Entry 8KI7 (electron microscopy, 3.70 A resolution); this record covers chains A and E of the 4 polymer chains in the assembly.

[Chain A]
Protein: RNA-directed RNA polymerase L
From: Tomato spotted wilt virus (strain Bulgarian L3)
Notes: EC 2.7.7.48; fragment: endoH domain
UniProtKB: A0A7G8JUQ9 (A0A7G8JUQ9_TSWV); residue numbers follow UniProt; this construct covers 1-2090
Amino-acid sequence (2090 residues; each row starts with the number of its first residue):
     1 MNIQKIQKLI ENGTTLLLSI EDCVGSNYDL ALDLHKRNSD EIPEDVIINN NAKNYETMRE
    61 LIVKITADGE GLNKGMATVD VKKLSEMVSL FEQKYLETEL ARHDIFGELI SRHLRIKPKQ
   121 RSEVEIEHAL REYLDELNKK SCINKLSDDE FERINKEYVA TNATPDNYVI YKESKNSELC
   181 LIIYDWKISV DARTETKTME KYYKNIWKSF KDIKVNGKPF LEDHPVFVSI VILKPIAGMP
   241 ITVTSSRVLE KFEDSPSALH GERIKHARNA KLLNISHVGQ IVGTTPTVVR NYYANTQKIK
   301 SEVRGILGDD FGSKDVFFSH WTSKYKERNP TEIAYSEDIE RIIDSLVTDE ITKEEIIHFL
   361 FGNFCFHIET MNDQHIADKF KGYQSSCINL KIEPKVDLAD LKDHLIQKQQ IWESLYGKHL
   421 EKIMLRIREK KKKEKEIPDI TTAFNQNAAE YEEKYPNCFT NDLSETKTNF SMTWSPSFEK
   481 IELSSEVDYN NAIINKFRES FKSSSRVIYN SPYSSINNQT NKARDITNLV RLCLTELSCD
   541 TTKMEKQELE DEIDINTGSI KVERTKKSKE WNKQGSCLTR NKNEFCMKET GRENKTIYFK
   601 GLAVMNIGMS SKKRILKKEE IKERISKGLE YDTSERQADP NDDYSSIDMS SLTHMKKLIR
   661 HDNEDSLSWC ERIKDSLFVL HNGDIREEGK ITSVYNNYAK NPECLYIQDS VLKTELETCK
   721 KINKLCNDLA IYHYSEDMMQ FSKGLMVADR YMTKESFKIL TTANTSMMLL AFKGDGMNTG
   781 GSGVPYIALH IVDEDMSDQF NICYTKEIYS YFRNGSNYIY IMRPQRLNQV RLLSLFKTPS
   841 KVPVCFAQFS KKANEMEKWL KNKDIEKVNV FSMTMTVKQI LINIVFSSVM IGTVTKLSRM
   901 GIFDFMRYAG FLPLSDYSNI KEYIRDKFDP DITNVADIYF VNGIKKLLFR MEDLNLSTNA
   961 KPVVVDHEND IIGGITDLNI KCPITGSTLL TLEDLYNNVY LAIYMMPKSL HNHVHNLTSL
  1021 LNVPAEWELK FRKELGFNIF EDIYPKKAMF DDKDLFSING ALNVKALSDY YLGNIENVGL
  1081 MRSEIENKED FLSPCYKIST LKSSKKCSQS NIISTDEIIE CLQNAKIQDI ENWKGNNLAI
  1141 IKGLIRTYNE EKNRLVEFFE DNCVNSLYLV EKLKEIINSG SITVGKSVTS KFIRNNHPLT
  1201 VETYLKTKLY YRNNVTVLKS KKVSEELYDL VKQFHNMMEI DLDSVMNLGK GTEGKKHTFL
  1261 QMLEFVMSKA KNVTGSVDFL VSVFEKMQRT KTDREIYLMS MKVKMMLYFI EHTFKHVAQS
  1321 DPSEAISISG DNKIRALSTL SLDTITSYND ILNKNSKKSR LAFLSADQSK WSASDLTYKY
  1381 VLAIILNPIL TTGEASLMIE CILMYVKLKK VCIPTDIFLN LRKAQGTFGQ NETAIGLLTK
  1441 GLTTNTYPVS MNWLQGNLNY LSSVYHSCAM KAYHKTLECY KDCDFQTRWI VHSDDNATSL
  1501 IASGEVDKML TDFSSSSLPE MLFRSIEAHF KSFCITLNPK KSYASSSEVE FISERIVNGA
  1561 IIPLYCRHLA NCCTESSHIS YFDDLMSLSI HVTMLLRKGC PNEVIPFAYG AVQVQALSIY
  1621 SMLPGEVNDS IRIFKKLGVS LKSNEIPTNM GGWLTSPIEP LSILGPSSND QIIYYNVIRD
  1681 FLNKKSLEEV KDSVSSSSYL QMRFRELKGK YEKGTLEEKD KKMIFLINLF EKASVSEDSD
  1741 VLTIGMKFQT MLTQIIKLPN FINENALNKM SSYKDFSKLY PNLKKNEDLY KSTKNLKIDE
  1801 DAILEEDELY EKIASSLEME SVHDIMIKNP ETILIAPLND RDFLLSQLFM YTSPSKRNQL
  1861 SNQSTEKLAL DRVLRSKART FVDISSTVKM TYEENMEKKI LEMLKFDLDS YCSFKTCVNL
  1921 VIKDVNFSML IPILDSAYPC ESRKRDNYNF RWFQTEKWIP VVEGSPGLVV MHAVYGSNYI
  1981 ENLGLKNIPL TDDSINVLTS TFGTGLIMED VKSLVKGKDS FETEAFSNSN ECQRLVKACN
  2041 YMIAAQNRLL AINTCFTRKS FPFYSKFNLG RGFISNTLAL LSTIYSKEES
Unresolved in the structure: 482-489, 515-519, 629-653, 955-969, 1787-1812, 1881-1888
Construct notes: conflict Tyr28 (His in A0A7G8JUQ9), Gly1984 (Cys in A0A7G8JUQ9)
From the paper describing this entry:
  - binding site for the 10-nt RNA strand (chain E): Lys1291
  - contacts within the chain: Lys1008-Arg1289, Arg1294-Gln1455

[Chain E]
Molecule: 10-nt RNA strand
Sequence (10 nucleotides; numbered 1 to 10; the number before each row is that of its first residue):
     1 AGAGCAAUCA

[Chain A / chain E interface]
Pairs across the interface - 57 pairs, chain A then chain E:
  Tyr455(A) - A6(E)  hydrogen bond to the phosphate
  Lys467(A) - A3(E)  salt bridge to the phosphate
  Lys467(A) - G4(E)  base contact
  Thr468(A) - G2(E)  sugar contact
  Met472(A) - G2(E)  phosphate contact
  Met472(A) - A3(E)  phosphate contact
  Val604(A) - A1(E)  base contact
  Met605(A) - A1(E)  base contact
  Asn606(A) - A1(E)  hydrogen bond to the base
  Asn606(A) - A10(E)  hydrogen bond to the sugar
  Ile607(A) - A10(E)  phosphate contact
  Gly608(A) - A10(E)  sugar contact
  Met609(A) - A10(E)  sugar contact
  Lys618(A) - U8(E)  salt bridge to the phosphate
  Ile621(A) - A7(E)  sugar contact
  Met655(A) - C5(E)  base contact
  Lys656(A) - C5(E)  sugar contact
  Asp775(A) - C9(E)  hydrogen bond to the sugar
  Asp775(A) - A10(E)  sugar contact
  Gly781(A) - C9(E)  sugar contact
  Ser782(A) - G2(E)  hydrogen bond to the base
  Ser782(A) - C9(E)  hydrogen bond to the sugar
  Ser782(A) - A10(E)  sugar contact
  Tyr809(A) - A1(E)  sugar contact
  Arg823(A) - A1(E)  hydrogen bond to the phosphate
  Arg823(A) - G2(E)  salt bridge to the phosphate
  Pro824(A) - A1(E)  hydrogen bond to the sugar
  Pro824(A) - G2(E)  sugar contact
  Gln825(A) - G2(E)  hydrogen bond to the sugar
  Arg826(A) - A1(E)  hydrogen bond to the base
  Arg826(A) - G2(E)  hydrogen bond to the sugar
  Arg826(A) - A10(E)  hydrogen bond to the phosphate
  Arg831(A) - A3(E)  hydrogen bond to the sugar
  Lys896(A) - A3(E)  salt bridge to the phosphate
  Lys896(A) - G4(E)  phosphate contact
  Leu897(A) - G4(E)  hydrogen bond to the phosphate
  Leu897(A) - C5(E)  phosphate contact
  Asp931(A) - C5(E)  phosphate contact
  Asn1012(A) - U8(E)  hydrogen bond to the base
  Val1014(A) - U8(E)  sugar contact
  His1015(A) - G4(E)  hydrogen bond to the sugar
  His1015(A) - A6(E)  sugar contact
  His1015(A) - A7(E)  salt bridge to the phosphate
  His1015(A) - U8(E)  base contact
  Thr1018(A) - A6(E)  hydrogen bond to the sugar
  Ser1019(A) - A6(E)  phosphate contact
  Asn1022(A) - A6(E)  hydrogen bond to the base
  Thr1189(A) - C9(E)  phosphate contact
  Lys1191(A) - C9(E)  salt bridge to the phosphate
  Lys1191(A) - A10(E)  salt bridge to the phosphate
  Lys1291(A) - C5(E)  salt bridge to the phosphate
  Phe1428(A) - A7(E)  sugar contact
  Phe1428(A) - U8(E)  phosphate contact
  Gly1429(A) - A7(E)  base contact
  Glu1432(A) - A6(E)  base contact
  Thr1433(A) - A6(E)  base contact
  Ile1435(A) - A6(E)  base contact
Interface residues without a listed pair, chain A (44 interface residues in all): Lys522, His654, Thr895, Leu1421

[In short]
The interface between chain A and chain E involves 44 residues on one side and 10 on the other, with 18
hydrogen bonds and 8 salt bridges. Among the polar pairs are Asn606(A)-A1(E), Ser782(A)-G2(E) and
Arg826(A)-A1(E). The paper reports a binding site for the 10-nt RNA strand (chain E) at Lys1291(A); contacts
within the chain involving Lys1008(A), Arg1289(A) and Arg1294(A) among others.
Chain A is RNA-directed RNA polymerase L (Tomato spotted wilt virus (strain Bulgarian L3)) and chain E is a
10-nt RNA strand; the structure, Structure of Tomato spotted wilt virus L protein contained endoH domain
binding to 3'5'vRNA, was determined by electron microscopy, deposited together with 9J8V, 8KI9, 8KI6, 8KI8 and
8KIA.
